5GAN - chains V and G of the 35 polymer chains in the assembly; structure by electron microscopy, 3.70 A resolution.

== Chain V ==
Molecule: U4 snRNA
Organism: Saccharomyces cerevisiae
Sequence (160 nucleotides; each row starts with the number of its first residue):
     1 AUCCUUAUGC ACGGGAAAUA CGCAUAUCAG UGAGGAUUCG UCCGAGAUUG UGUUUUUGCU
    61 GGUUGAAAUU UAAUUAUAAA CCAGACCGUC UCCUCAUGGU CAAUUCGGUG UUCGCUUUUG
   121 AAUACUUCAA GACUAUGUAG GGAAUUUUUG GAAUACCUUU
Disordered / not traced: 68-72, 105-127, 153-160

== Chain G ==
Molecule: U4/U6 small nuclear ribonucleoprotein PRP3
Organism: Saccharomyces cerevisiae
UniProt: Q03338 (PRP3_YEAST); residues 1-469 here = UniProt positions 1-469
Sequence (469 residues; numbered 1 to 469; the number before each row is that of its first residue):
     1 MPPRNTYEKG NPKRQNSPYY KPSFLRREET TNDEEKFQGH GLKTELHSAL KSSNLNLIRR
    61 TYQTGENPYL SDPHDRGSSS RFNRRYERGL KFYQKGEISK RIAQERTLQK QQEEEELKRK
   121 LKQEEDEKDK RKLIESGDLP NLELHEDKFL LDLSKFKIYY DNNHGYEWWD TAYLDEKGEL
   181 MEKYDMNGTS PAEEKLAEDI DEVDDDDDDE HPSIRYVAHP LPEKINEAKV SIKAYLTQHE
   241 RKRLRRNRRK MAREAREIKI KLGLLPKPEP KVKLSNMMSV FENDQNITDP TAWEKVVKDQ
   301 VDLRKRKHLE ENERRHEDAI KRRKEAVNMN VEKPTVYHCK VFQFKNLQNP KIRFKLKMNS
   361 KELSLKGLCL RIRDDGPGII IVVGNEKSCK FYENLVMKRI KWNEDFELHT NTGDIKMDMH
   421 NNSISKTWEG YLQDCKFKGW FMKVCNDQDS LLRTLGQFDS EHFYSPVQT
Disordered / not traced: 1-149, 468-469

== How chain V and chain G interact ==
Contacting residue pairs (23):
  A1(V) with Glu362(G), base contact
  U8(V) with Gln238(G), phosphate contact
  G9(V) with Arg241(G), phosphate contact; Arg245(G), phosphate contact
  C10(V) with Arg245(G), salt bridge to the phosphate; Arg249(G), salt bridge to the phosphate; Arg315(G), hydrogen bond to the sugar
  A11(V) with Arg249(G), salt bridge to the phosphate; His308(G), sugar contact
  C12(V) with Lys305(G), sugar contact; His308(G), sugar contact
  G13(V) with Lys271(G), salt bridge to the phosphate; Arg304(G), salt bridge to the phosphate
  G14(V) with Lys273(G), salt bridge to the phosphate
  G22(V) with Lys242(G), salt bridge to the phosphate; Arg246(G), hydrogen bond to the phosphate
  C23(V) with Arg243(G), salt bridge to the phosphate; Arg246(G), salt bridge to the phosphate
  G46(V) with His239(G), phosphate contact
  G58(V) with Glu257(G), hydrogen bond to the sugar
  U60(V) with Glu282(G), hydrogen bond to the sugar
  G61(V) with Phe281(G), sugar contact; Glu282(G), sugar contact
Other interface residues (no listed pair), chain V (16 interface residues in all): A7, C59
Other interface residues (no listed pair), chain G (20 interface residues in all): Lys261, Pro268

== Overview ==
Chain V and chain G form an interface of 16 and 20 residues respectively, with 4 hydrogen bonds and 9 salt
bridges. Polar pairs include C10(V)-Arg315(G), G58(V)-Glu257(G) and U60(V)-Glu282(G).
Here chain V is U4 snRNA and chain G is U4/U6 small nuclear ribonucleoprotein PRP3, both from Saccharomyces
cerevisiae. Entry 5GAN (The overall structure of the yeast spliceosomal U4/U6.U5 tri-snRNP at 3.7 Angstrom)
was determined by electron microscopy (same publication as 5GAM, 5GAO and 5GAP).
